Entry 4PJ8 (X-ray diffraction, 3.30 A resolution); this record covers chains A and D of the 4 polymer chains in the assembly.

Chain A:
Protein: Major histocompatibility complex class I-related gene protein
Organism: Homo sapiens
UniProt: Q95460 (HMR1_HUMAN); residues 1-270 here correspond to UniProt positions 23-292 (UniProt number = residue number + 22)
Chain sequence (271 residues; numbered 0 to 270; the number before each row is that of its first residue; numbering starts at 0):
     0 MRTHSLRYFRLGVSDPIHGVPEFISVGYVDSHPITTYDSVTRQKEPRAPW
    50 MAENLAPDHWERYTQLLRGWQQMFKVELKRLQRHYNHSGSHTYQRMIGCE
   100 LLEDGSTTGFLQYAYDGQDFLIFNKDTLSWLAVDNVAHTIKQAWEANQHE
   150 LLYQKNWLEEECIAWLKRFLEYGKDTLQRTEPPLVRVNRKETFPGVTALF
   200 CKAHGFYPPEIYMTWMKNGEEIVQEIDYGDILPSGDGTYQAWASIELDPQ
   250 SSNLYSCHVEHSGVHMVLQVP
Not modelled in the structure: 0, 17-18, 222-223, 246-250, 270
Sequence notes: initiating methionine (0); engineered mutation Ser261 (Cys283 in Q95460)
Curated features (UniProtKB/Swiss-Prot):
  - binding site (5-(2-oxoethylideneamino)-6-(D-ribitylamino)uracil): Arg9, Ser24, Lys43, Arg94, Tyr152, Gln153
  - binding site (5-(2-oxopropylideneamino)-6-(D-ribitylamino)uracil): Arg9, Ser24, Lys43, Arg94, Tyr152, Gln153
  - binding site (7-hydroxy-6-methyl-8-(1-D-ribityl)lumazine): Arg9, Ser24, Lys43, Arg94, Tyr152, Gln153
  - binding site (8-(9H-purin-6-yl)-2-oxa-8-azabicyclo[3.3.1]nona-3,6-diene-4,6-dicarbaldehyde): Arg9, Lys43, His58, Arg94
  - binding site (2-amino-4-oxopteridine-6-carbaldehyde): Lys43
  - binding site (pyridoxal): Lys43
  - glycosylation: Asn85 (N-linked (GlcNAc...) asparagine)
Disulfides: Cys98-Cys161, Cys200-Cys256
Covalently attached groups: compound 2LJ linked to Lys43
Ligand contacts: 2LJ (1-deoxy-1-({2,6-dioxo-5-[(E)-propylideneamino]-1,2,3,6-tetrahydropyrimidin-4-yl}amino)-D-ribitol): Tyr7, Phe8, Arg9, Ser24, Thr34, His58, Tyr62, Leu66, Trp69, Arg94, Ile96, Tyr152, Gln153, Trp156
What the authors report for this chain:
  - mutagenesis - K43A (Tm50 46 degC): decreased stability in response to 2LJ

Chain D:
Protein: TCR-beta
Organism: Homo sapiens
Chain sequence (247 residues; numbered 0 to 246; the number before each row is that of its first residue; numbering starts at 0):
     0 MGAVVSQHPSWVISKSGTSVKIECRSLDFQATTMFWYRQFPKQSLMLMAT
    50 SNEGSKATYEQGVEKDKFLINHASLTLSTLTVTSAHPEDSSFYICSARTS
   100 GDFGEQFFGPGTRLTVLEDLKNVFPPEVAVFEPSEAEISHTQKATLVCLA
   150 TGFYPDHVELSWWVNGKEVHSGVCTDPQPLKEQPALNDSRYALSSRLRVS
   200 ATFWQNPRNHFRCQVQFYGLSENDEWTQDRAKPVTQIVSAEAWGRAD
Not modelled in the structure: 0-1, 246
Disulfides: Cys23-Cys94, Cys147-Cys212

Interface between chain A and chain D:
Residue-residue contacts (15; chain A residue first):
  Arg41(A) - Gly53(D)
  Gln64(A) - Asn51(D)
  Gln64(A) - Ser54(D)
  Arg67(A) - Ser54(D)
  Gly68(A) - Thr31(D)
  Trp69(A) - Asp101(D)  hydrogen bond
  Gln71(A) - Leu74(D)
  Met72(A) - Ser99(D)
  Asn146(A) - Phe102(D)
  His148(A) - Phe102(D)
  Glu149(A) - Gly100(D)
  Glu149(A) - Asp101(D)  hydrogen bond (side chain-backbone)
  Glu149(A) - Phe102(D)  hydrogen bond (side chain-backbone)
  Tyr152(A) - Asp101(D)
  Tyr152(A) - Phe102(D)  hydrophobic
Interface residues without a listed pair, chain A (12 interface residues in all): Arg94
Interface residues without a listed pair, chain D (10 interface residues in all): Glu52

In short:
12 residues of chain A and 10 residues of chain D are in contact, with 3 hydrogen bonds. Polar contacts
include Trp69(A)-Asp101(D), Glu149(A)-Asp101(D) and Glu149(A)-Phe102(D). Compound 2LJ is covalently linked to
Lys43(A). The paper reports that K43A of chain A reduces stability in response to 2LJ.
Chain A is Major histocompatibility complex class I-related gene protein and chain D is TCR-beta, both from
Homo sapiens; the structure, Structure of human MR1-5-OP-RU in complex with human MAIT TRBV20 TCR, was
determined by X-ray diffraction together with 4PJ5, 4PJ7, 4PJ9, 4PJA, 4PJB, 4PJC and 7 further entries from
the same study.
